3J9O - chains B and C of the 12 polymer chains in the assembly; structure by electron microscopy, 3.70 A resolution.

# Chain B
Molecule: Intracellular growth locus protein B
Organism: Francisella tularensis subsp. novicida U112
Reference sequence: A0Q7I4 (A0Q7I4_FRATN); residue numbers follow UniProt; this construct covers 1-506
Amino-acid sequence (506 residues; numbered 1 to 506; the number before each row is that of its first residue):
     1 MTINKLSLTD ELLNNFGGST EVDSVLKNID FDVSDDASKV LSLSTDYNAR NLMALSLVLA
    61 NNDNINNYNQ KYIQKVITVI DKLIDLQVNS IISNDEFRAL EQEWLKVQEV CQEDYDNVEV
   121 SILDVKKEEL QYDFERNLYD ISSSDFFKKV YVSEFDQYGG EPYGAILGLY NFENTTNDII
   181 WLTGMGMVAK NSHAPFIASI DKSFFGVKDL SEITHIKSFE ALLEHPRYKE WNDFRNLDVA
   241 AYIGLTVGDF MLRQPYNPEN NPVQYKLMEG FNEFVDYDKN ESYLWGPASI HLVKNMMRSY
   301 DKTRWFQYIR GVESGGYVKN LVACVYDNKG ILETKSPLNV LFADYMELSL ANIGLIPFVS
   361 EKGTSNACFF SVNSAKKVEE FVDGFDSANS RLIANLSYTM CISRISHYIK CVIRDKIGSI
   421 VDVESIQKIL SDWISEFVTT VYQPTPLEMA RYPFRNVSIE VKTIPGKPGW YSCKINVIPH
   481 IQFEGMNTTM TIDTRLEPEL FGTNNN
Unresolved in the structure: 1-78, 506

# Chain C
Molecule: Intracellular growth locus protein A
Organism: Francisella tularensis subsp. novicida U112
Reference sequence: A0Q7I5 (A0Q7I5_FRATN); numbering as in UniProt (aligned over 1-184)
Amino-acid sequence (184 residues; row label = number of the first residue in the row):
     1 MAKNKIPNSR LMINYETNVD GVLKKKELPY RVLVVGDLSK GRSVDAKKEF ADREVRRVNN
    61 GVDRVLEEMN ISFDFEAPNF VSKDPSNLKV NYRIESVKDF RPDAVAKKVP EIRALLEMKE
   121 ILASFAKDIE NNRNLKKTID MIFSDSNELE SLKSKIPALT NYTIKDSCDA AESQDLSNQQ
   181 VDDK
Unresolved in the structure: 1, 136-184

# How chain B and chain C interact
Pairs across the interface (23; chain B residue first):
  R310(B) with R10(C)
  D344(B) with S9(C), hydrogen bond; R10(C)
  Y345(B) with N8(C); S9(C)
  E347(B) with R10(C)
  L348(B) with S9(C); R10(C)
  E484(B) with R10(C), hydrogen bond (backbone-side chain)
  G485(B) with R10(C)
  M486(B) with R10(C), hydrogen bond (backbone-backbone); L11(C); M12(C)
  N487(B) with M12(C)
  T488(B) with M12(C), hydrogen bond (backbone-backbone); I13(C); N14(C), hydrogen bond (backbone-backbone)
  T489(B) with N14(C); E16(C)
  M490(B) with I13(C), hydrophobic; Y15(C); E16(C), hydrogen bond (backbone-backbone)
  T491(B) with E16(C)
Other interface residues (no listed pair), chain B (18 interface residues in all): S218, A351, F370, S371, I492
Other interface residues (no listed pair), chain C (10 interface residues in all): P7

# In short
Chain B and chain C form an interface of 18 and 10 residues respectively; the contacts include 6 hydrogen
bonds. Polar pairs include D344(B)-S9(C), E484(B)-R10(C) and M486(B)-R10(C).
Here chain B is Intracellular growth locus protein B and chain C is Intracellular growth locus protein A, both
from Francisella tularensis subsp. novicida U112. Entry 3J9O (CryoEM structure of a type VI secretion system)
was determined by electron microscopy.
